7CAG - chains E and B of the 5 polymer chains in the assembly; structure by electron microscopy, 3.78 A resolution.

== Chain E ==
Name: Bacterial extracellular solute-binding protein
From: Mycolicibacterium smegmatis (strain ATCC 700084 / mc(2)155)
UniProtKB: A0R2C3 (A0R2C3_MYCS2); numbering as in UniProt (aligned over 1-465)
Amino-acid sequence (465 residues; each row starts with the number of its first residue):
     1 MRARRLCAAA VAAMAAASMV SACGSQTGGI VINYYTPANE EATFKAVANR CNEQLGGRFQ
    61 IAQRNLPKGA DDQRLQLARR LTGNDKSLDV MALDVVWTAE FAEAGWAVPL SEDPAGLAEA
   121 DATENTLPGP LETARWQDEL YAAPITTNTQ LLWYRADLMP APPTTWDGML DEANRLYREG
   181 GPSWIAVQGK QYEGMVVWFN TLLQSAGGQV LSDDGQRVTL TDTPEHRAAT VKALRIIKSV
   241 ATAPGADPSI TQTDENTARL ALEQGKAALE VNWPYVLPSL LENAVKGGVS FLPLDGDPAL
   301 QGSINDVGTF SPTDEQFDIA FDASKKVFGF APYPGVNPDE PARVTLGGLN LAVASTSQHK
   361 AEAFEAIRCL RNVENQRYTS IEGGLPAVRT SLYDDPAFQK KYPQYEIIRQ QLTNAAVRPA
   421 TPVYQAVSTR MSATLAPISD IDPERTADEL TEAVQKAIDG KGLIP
Not modelled in the structure: 1-30
Reported in the primary citation:
  - post-translational modification sites: C23 (proposed by the authors, not directly observed)

== Chain B ==
Name: ABC transporter, permease protein SugB
From: Mycolicibacterium smegmatis (strain ATCC 700084 / mc(2)155)
UniProtKB: A0R2C1 (A0R2C1_MYCS2); residues 1-278 here = UniProt positions 1-278
Amino-acid sequence (278 residues; numbered 1 to 278; the number before each row is that of its first residue):
     1 MADRVDARRA TWWSVVNILV IVYALIPVLW ILSLSLKPTS SVKDGKLIPT EITFANYKAI
    61 FSGDAFTSAL FNSIGIGLIT TIIAVVIGGM AAYAVARLQF PGKQLLIGVA LLIAMFPHIS
   121 LVTPIFNMWR GIGLFDTWPG LIIPYITFAL PLAIYTLSAF FREIPWDLEK AAKMDGATPA
   181 QAFRKVIAPL AAPGIVTAAI LVFIFAWNDL LLALSLTATQ RAITAPVAIA NFTGSSQFEE
   241 PTGSIAAGAM VITIPIIIFV LIFQRRIVAG LTSGAVKG
Not modelled in the structure: 1-5
Reported in the primary citation:
  - conformationally variable residues (order/disorder transition, side-chain flip): Q237, F238, R266 to G278
  - binding site for alpha-D-glucopyranose: H118

== How chain E and chain B interact ==
Contacting residue pairs - 25 pairs, chain E then chain B:
  A38(E) - T233(B)
  N39(E) - T233(B)  hydrogen bond (backbone-side chain)
  N39(E) - Q237(B)
  E40(E) - Q237(B)
  D72(E) - L214(B)
  R79(E) - V122(B)
  R79(E) - T123(B)
  R79(E) - F126(B)
  R79(E) - S215(B)  hydrogen bond
  D85(E) - R130(B)  salt bridge
  E255(E) - F238(B)
  E255(E) - E239(B)
  N256(E) - K43(B)
  N256(E) - E239(B)
  R259(E) - E239(B)  salt bridge
  L260(E) - K43(B)
  Q264(E) - K43(B)  hydrogen bond (side chain-backbone)
  W273(E) - F238(B)
  Y275(E) - F238(B)  hydrophobic
  N283(E) - T39(B)  hydrogen bond (side chain-backbone)
  N283(E) - S40(B)  hydrogen bond
  K286(E) - T39(B)
  K286(E) - S40(B)
  G288(E) - S40(B)
  V307(E) - A59(B)  hydrophobic
Other interface residues (no listed pair), chain E (19 interface residues in all): K68, D306
Other interface residues (no listed pair), chain B (17 interface residues in all): K58, N231, F232
Interface features reported in the paper:
  - pairs named by the authors: E255(E)-F238(B) (backbone contact), N256(E)-E239(B), R259(E)-E239(B) (salt bridge), W273(E)-F238(B) (pi stacking)
  - interface residues, chain B: L216(B), F238(B)

== Overview ==
19 residues of chain E face 17 of chain B across their interface, with 5 hydrogen bonds and 2 salt bridges.
Polar contacts include D85(E)-R130(B), R259(E)-E239(B) and N39(E)-T233(B). The authors report a backbone
contact between E255(E) and F238(B); a contact between N256(E) and E239(B); a salt bridge between R259(E) and
E239(B). From the paper: a binding site for alpha-D-glucopyranose at H118(B); interface residues L216(B) and
F238(B).
Chain E is Bacterial extracellular solute-binding protein and chain B is ABC transporter, permease protein
SugB, both from Mycolicibacterium smegmatis (strain ATCC 700084 / mc(2)155); the structure, Mycobacterium
smegmatis LpqY-SugABC complex in the catalytic intermediate state, was determined by electron microscopy
together with 7CAD, 7CAE and 7CAF from the same study.
